Entry 5LEF (X-ray diffraction, 2.09 A resolution); this record covers chains B and C of the 4 polymer chains in the assembly.

== Chain B ==
Protein: Ras-related protein Rab-6A
Source organism: Homo sapiens
UniProt: P20340 (RAB6A_HUMAN); residues 8-195 here = UniProt positions 8-195
Sequence (191 residues; each row starts with the number of its first residue):
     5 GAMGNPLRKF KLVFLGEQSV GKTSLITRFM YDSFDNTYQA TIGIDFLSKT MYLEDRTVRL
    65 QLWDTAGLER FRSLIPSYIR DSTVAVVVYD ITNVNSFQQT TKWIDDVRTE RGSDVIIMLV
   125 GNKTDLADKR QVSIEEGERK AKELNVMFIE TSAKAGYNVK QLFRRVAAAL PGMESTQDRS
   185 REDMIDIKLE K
Not modelled in the structure: 5-13, 56-58, 176-195
Differences from the reference sequence: expression tag (5-7); engineered mutation L72 (Gln in P20340)
Bound ions: Mg2+: T27, T45 (together with GTP)
Residues lining bound ligands: GTP (guanosine-5'-triphosphate): E21, Q22, S23, V24, G25, K26, T27, S28, F38, D39, N40, T41, Y42, Q43, A44, T45, T69, A70, G71, N126, K127, D129, L130, S156, A157, K158
Swiss-Prot annotation at these positions:
  - motif: R32 to F50 (Switch 1), T69 to V88 (Switch 2)
  - binding site (GTP): S23, V24, G25, K26, T27, S28, D39, N40, Y42, T45, G71, N126, K127, D129, S156, A157, K158
  - binding site (Mg(2+)): T27, T45, D68
  - modified residue: Y82 (O-AMP-tyrosine), S184 (Phosphoserine)
  - mutagenesis: T27 (T27N: Loss of APBA1-binding. No loss of RIC1- and RGP1-binding), I46 (I46E: Loss of RAB6IP1-binding)

== Chain C ==
Protein: Kinesin-like protein KIF20A
Source organism: Mus musculus
UniProt: P97329 (KI20A_MOUSE); residue numbers follow UniProt; this construct covers 603-665
Sequence (66 residues; row label = number of the first residue in the row):
   600 GAMEQWCSER LDNQKELMEE LYEEKLKILK ESLTTFYQEQ IQERDEKIEE LETLLQEAKQ
   660 QPAAQQ
Not modelled in the structure: 649-665
Differences from the reference sequence: expression tag (600-602)

== Interface between chain B and chain C ==
Residue-residue contacts (18):
  I46(B) - L632(C)  hydrophobic
  I46(B) - F635(C)  hydrophobic
  I46(B) - Y636(C)
  L72(B) - F635(C)  hydrophobic
  R74(B) - S631(C)  hydrogen bond (backbone-side chain)
  R74(B) - T634(C)
  R74(B) - F635(C)
  R74(B) - E638(C)  salt bridge
  F75(B) - S631(C)
  F75(B) - L632(C)  hydrophobic
  F75(B) - F635(C)  hydrophobic
  S77(B) - I627(C)
  L78(B) - K624(C)
  L78(B) - I627(C)  hydrophobic
  L78(B) - L628(C)
  S81(B) - L620(C)
  S81(B) - K624(C)
  Y82(B) - K624(C)
Interface residues without a listed pair, chain B (10 interface residues in all): G47, R84

== In short ==
Chain B and chain C each contribute 10 residues to their interface; the contacts include 1 hydrogen bond and 1
salt bridge. Polar contacts include R74(B)-E638(C) and R74(B)-S631(C). Bound to chain B: GTP.
Here chain B is Ras-related protein Rab-6A (Homo sapiens) and chain C is Kinesin-like protein KIF20A (Mus
musculus). Entry 5LEF (Rab6A:Kif20A complex) was determined by X-ray diffraction.
